7Q4N - chains D and K of the 3 polymer chains in the assembly; structure by X-ray diffraction, 3.20 A resolution.

Chain D:
Molecule: 18-nt DNA strand
Sequence (18 nucleotides; each row starts with the number of its first residue):
    22 GGACGTXATA AAACACAA
Modified / non-standard residues: 5HC (2'-deoxy-5-(hydroxymethyl)cytidine 5'-(dihydrogen phosphate)) at position 28

Chain K:
Protein: Homeobox protein CDX-2
Source organism: Homo sapiens
UniProt: Q99626 (CDX2_HUMAN); residues 187-253 here = UniProt positions 187-253
Chain sequence (67 residues; each row starts with the number of its first residue):
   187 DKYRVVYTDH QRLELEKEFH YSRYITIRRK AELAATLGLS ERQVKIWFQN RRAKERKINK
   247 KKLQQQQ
Disordered / not traced: 253

Chain D / chain K interface:
Residue-residue contacts (19):
  DA24(D) with Ile213(K), phosphate contact
  DC25(D) with Ile213(K), phosphate contact; Lys216(K), salt bridge to the phosphate
  DG26(D) with Tyr210(K), phosphate contact; Ile211(K), phosphate contact; Gln235(K), hydrogen bond to the phosphate; Arg238(K), salt bridge to the phosphate
  DT27(D) with Tyr210(K), phosphate contact; Gln235(K), base contact; Arg238(K), salt bridge to the phosphate; Arg242(K), hydrogen bond to the phosphate
  5HC_28(D) with Gln235(K), base contact; Arg242(K), salt bridge to the phosphate
  DA31(D) with Tyr189(K), hydrogen bond to the base
  DA32(D) with Tyr189(K), sugar contact; Arg190(K), base contact
  DA33(D) with Arg190(K), hydrogen bond to the base
  DA34(D) with Arg190(K), hydrogen bond to the sugar; Val192(K), phosphate contact
Interface residues without a listed pair, chain D (10 interface residues in all): DC35
Interface residues without a listed pair, chain K (12 interface residues in all): Lys231, Asn236

Summary:
10 residues of chain D and 12 residues of chain K are in contact; the contacts include 5 hydrogen bonds and 4
salt bridges. Polar pairs include DA31(D)-Tyr189(K), DA33(D)-Arg190(K) and DA34(D)-Arg190(K).
Chain D is an 18-nt DNA strand and chain K is Homeobox protein CDX-2 (Homo sapiens); the structure,
transcription factor CDX2 bound to hydroxymethylated DNA, was determined by X-ray diffraction.
